5XYM - chains 2 and A of the 31 polymer chains in the assembly; structure by electron microscopy, 3.08 A resolution.

# Chain 2
Protein: 50S ribosomal protein L34
From: Mycobacterium smegmatis (strain ATCC 700084 / mc(2)155)
UniProtKB: A0R7K0 (RL34_MYCS2); residues 1-47 here = UniProt positions 1-47
Amino-acid sequence (47 residues; each row starts with the number of its first residue):
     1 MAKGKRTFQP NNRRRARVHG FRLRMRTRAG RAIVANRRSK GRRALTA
Not modelled in the structure: 1

# Chain A
Molecule: 23S RNA
From: Mycobacterium smegmatis (strain ATCC 700084 / mc(2)155)
Sequence (3164 nucleotides; numbered 1 to 3164; the number before each row is that of its first residue):
     1 UUGUAAGUGU UUAAGGGCGC AUGGUGGAUG CCUUGGCACU GGGAGCCGAU GAAGGACGUA
    61 GGAGGCUGCG AUAAGCCUCG GGGAGCUGUC AACCGAGCGU UGAUCCGAGG AUGUCCGAAU
   121 GGGGAAACCC GGCACGAGUG AUGUCGUGUC ACCAGGCGCU GAAUAUAUAG GCGUCUGGGG
   181 GGAACGCGGG GAAGUGAAAC AUCUCAGUAC CCGUAGGAAG AGAAAACAAA AUGUGAUUCC
   241 GUGAGUAGUG GCGAGCGAAA GCGGAGGAUG GCUAAACCGU AUGCAUGUGA UACCGGGUAG
   301 GGGUUGUGUG UGCGGGGUUG UGGGACCUAU CUUUCCGGCU CUACCUGGCU GGAGGGCAGU
   361 GAGAAAAUGU UGUGGUUAGC GGAAAUGGCU UGGGAUGGCC UGCCGUAGAC GGUGAGAGCC
   421 CGGUACGUGA AAACCCGACG UCUGUCUUGA UGGUGUUCCC GAGUAGCAGC GGGCCCGUGG
   481 AAUCUGCUGU GAAUCUGCCG GGACCACCCG GUAAGCCUGA AUACUUCCCA GUGACCGAUA
   541 GCGGAUUAGU ACCGUGAGGG AAUGGUGAAA AGUACCCCGG GAGGGGAGUG AAAGAGUACC
   601 UGAAACCGUG CGCUUACAAU CCGUCAGAGC CCUCGACGUG UCGUGGGGUG AUGGCGUGCC
   661 UUUUGAAGAA UGAGCCUGCG AGUCAGGGAC AUGUCGCGAG GUUAACCCGG GUGGGGUAGC
   721 CGCAGCGAAA GCGAGUCUGA AUAGGGCGUA UCCACACAAG AGUGUGUGGU GUAGUGGUGU
   781 GUUCUGGACC CGAAGCGGAG UGAUCUACCC AUGGCCAGGG UGAAGCGCGG GUAAGACCGC
   841 GUGGAGGCCC GAACCCACUU AGGUUGAAGA CUGAGGGGAU GAGCUGUGGG UAGGGGUGAA
   901 AGGCCAAUCA AACUCCGUGA UAGCUGGUUC UCCCCGAAAU GCAUUUAGGU GCAGCGUCGC
   961 AUGUUUCUUG CCGGAGGUAG AGCUACUGGA UGGCCGAUGG GCCCCACAGG GUUACUGACG
  1021 UCAGCCAAAC UCCGAAUGCC GGUAAGUCCA AGAGUGCGGC AGUGGGACGG CGGGGGAUAA
  1081 GCUCCGUGCG UCGAGAGGGA AACAGCCCAG AUCGCCGGCU AAGGCCCCUA AGCGUGUGCU
  1141 AAGUGGAAAA GGAUGUGCAG UCGCGAAGAC AACCAGGAGG UUGGCUUAGA AGCAGCCACC
  1201 CUUGAAAGAG UGCGUAAUAG CUCACUGGUC AAGUGAUUGU GCGCCGAUAA UGUAGCGGGG
  1261 CUCAAGCACA CCGCCGAAGC CGCGGCAGCC AACGUGUUGG CUGGGUAGGG GAGCGUCCUG
  1321 CAUCCGGUGA AGCCGCCGAG UGAUCGAGUG GUGGAGGGUG UGGGAGUGAG AAUGCAGGCA
  1381 UGAGUAGCGA UUAGGCAAGU GAGAACCUUG CCCGCCGAAA GACCAAGGGU UCCUGGGCCA
  1441 GGCCAGUCCG CCCAGGGUGA GUCGGGACCU AAGGCGAGGC CGACAGGCGU AGUCGAUGGA
  1501 CAACGGGUUG AUAUUCCCGU ACCCGUGUAU GUGCGUCCAU GAUGAAUCAG CGGUACUAAC
  1561 CAUCCAAAAC CACCGUGACC GCACCUUUCG GGGUGUGGCG UUGGUGGGGC UGCAUGGGAC
  1621 CUUCGUUGGU AGUAGUCAAG CGAUGGGGUG ACGCAGGAAG GUAGCCGUAC CGGUCAGUGG
  1681 UAAUACCGGG GUAAGCCUGU AGGGAGUCAG AUAGGUAAAU CCGUCUGGCA UAUAUCCUGA
  1741 GAGGUGAUGC AUAGCCGAGU GAGGCGAAUU CGGUGAUCCU AUGCUGCCGA GAAAAGCCUC
  1801 UAGCGAGGAC AUACACGGCC CGUACCCCAA ACCAACACAG GUGGUCAGGU AGAGAAUACU
  1861 AAGGCGUACG AGUGAACUAU GGUUAAGGAA CUCGGCAAAA UGCCCCCGUA ACUUCGGGAG
  1921 AAGGGGGACC CACAUGGCGU GUAAGCCUUU ACGGCCCAAG CGUGAGUGGG UGGCACAAAC
  1981 CAGUGAGAAG CGACUGUUUA CUAAAAACAC AGGUCCGUGC GAAGUCGCAA GACGAUGUAU
  2041 ACGGACUGAC GCCUGCCCGG UGCUGGAAGG UUAAGAGGAC CCGUUAACUC CCUUUGGGGG
  2101 UGAAGCGGAG AAUUUAAGCC CCAGUAAACG GCGGUGGUAA CUAUAACCAU CCUAAGGUAG
  2161 CGAAAUUCCU UGUCGGGUAA GUUCCGACCU GCACGAAUGG CGUAACGACU UCUCAACUGU
  2221 CUCAACCAUA GACUCGGCGA AAUUGCACUA CGAGUAAAGA UGCUCGUUAC GCGCGGCAGG
  2281 ACGAAAAGAC CCCGGGACCU UCACUACAAC UUGGUAUUGG UGCUCGAUAC GGUUUGUGUA
  2341 GGAUAGGUGG GAGACUGUGA AGCUCACACG CCAGUGUGGG UGGAGUCGUU GUUGAAAUAC
  2401 CACUCUGAUC GUAUUGGGCC UCUAACCUCG GACCGUAUAU CCGGUUCAGG GACAGUGCCU
  2461 GGUGGGUAGU UUAACUGGGG CGGUUGCCUC CUAAAAUGUA ACGGAGGCGC CCAAAGGUUC
  2521 CCUCAACCUG GACGGCAAUC AGGUGUUGAG UGUAAGUGCA CAAGGGAGCU UGACUGCGAG
  2581 ACGGACAUGU CGAGCAGGGA CGAAAGUCGG GACUAGUGAU CCGGCACCUC UGAGUGGAAG
  2641 GGGUGUCGCU CAACGGAUAA AAGGUACCCC GGGGAUAACA GGCUGAUCUU CCCCAAGAGU
  2701 CCAUAUCGAC GGGAUGGUUU GGCACCUCGA UGUCGGCUCG UCGCAUCCUG GGGCUGGAGC
  2761 AGGUCCCAAG GGUUGGGCUG UUCGCCCAUU AAAGCGGCAC GCGAGCUGGG UUUAGAACGU
  2821 CGUGAGACAG UUCGGUCUCU AUCCGCCGCG CGCGUCAGAA GCUUGAGGAA ACCUGUCCCU
  2881 AGUACGAGAG GACCGGGACG GACGAACCUC UGGUAUACCA GUUGUCCCAC CAGGGGCACG
  2941 GCUGGAUAGC CACGUUCGGA CAGGAUAACC GCUGAAAGCA UCUAAGCGGG AAACCUCUUC
  3001 CAAGACCAGG CUUCUCACCC UCUAGGAGGG AUAAGGCCCC CCGCAGACCA CGGGAUUGAU
  3061 AGACCAGACC UGGAAGCCUA GUAAUAGGUG CAGGGAACUG GCACUAACCG GCCGAAAACU
  3121 UACAACACCC CAUAAUCGUU GUAAGAAGAA AACAUUGACG CACC
Not modelled in the structure: 1-5, 161, 280-311, 326-372, 440-457, 638-643, 996-1017, 1163-1232, 1293-1296, 1529-1638, 1678, 1709, 1730-1733, 1758-1764, 1806-1812, 1944-1958, 2090-2099, 2328-2415, 2438, 3109, 3116-3164
Metal / ion sites: Mg2+ site 1 near G16 (its only coordinating residue here); Mg2+ site 2: C31, G1357; Mg2+ site 3 near U72 (its only coordinating residue here); Mg2+ site 4 near U120 (its only coordinating residue here); Mg2+ site 5: A199, C200; Mg2+ site 6 near A383 (its only coordinating residue here); Mg2+ site 7: U483, G500; Mg2+ site 8: G502, G2634; Mg2+ site 9 near G541 (its only coordinating residue here); Mg2+ site 10: G541, G544; Mg2+ site 11: C600, U601; Mg2+ site 12: C621, C2263; 96 more Mg2+ sites not listed

# How chain 2 and chain A interact
Residue-residue contacts (92; chain 2 residue first):
  Ala2(2) with A857(A), base contact; G1840(A), phosphate contact; G1841(A), phosphate contact
  Lys3(2) with U806(A), salt bridge to the phosphate; C871(A), phosphate contact; G1841(A), sugar contact
  Gly4(2) with G1840(A), sugar contact; G1841(A), sugar contact
  Lys5(2) with C805(A), phosphate contact; U806(A), salt bridge to the phosphate; G886(A), salt bridge to the phosphate; G1841(A), sugar contact
  Arg6(2) with C805(A), sugar contact; A870(A), salt bridge to the phosphate; C1833(A), sugar contact; A1834(A), hydrogen bond to the sugar
  Thr7(2) with U555(A), phosphate contact; U804(A), hydrogen bond to the sugar; C805(A), sugar contact; A906(A), base contact; A907(A), phosphate contact
  Phe8(2) with U555(A), sugar contact; U804(A), sugar contact; C1833(A), hydrogen bond to the sugar; A1834(A), phosphate contact
  Gln9(2) with U804(A), hydrogen bond to the sugar; C805(A), phosphate contact
  Pro10(2) with A1426(A), sugar contact; G1427(A), sugar contact; C1833(A), sugar contact
  Asn11(2) with U804(A), base contact; G888(A), hydrogen bond to the phosphate; A1426(A), phosphate contact; G1427(A), phosphate contact
  Asn12(2) with A125(A), base contact; G1427(A), hydrogen bond to the phosphate; G1428(A), hydrogen bond to the phosphate
  Arg13(2) with A125(A), hydrogen bond to the base; A1496(A), salt bridge to the phosphate
  Arg14(2) with U804(A), hydrogen bond to the sugar; G888(A), salt bridge to the phosphate
  Arg15(2) with U555(A), hydrogen bond to the phosphate; G556(A), salt bridge to the phosphate; U804(A), base contact
  Ala16(2) with A125(A), sugar contact; A126(A), phosphate contact
  Arg17(2) with A125(A), sugar contact; G888(A), phosphate contact; G889(A), salt bridge to the phosphate
  Val18(2) with G802(A), phosphate contact; A803(A), phosphate contact
  His19(2) with U555(A), hydrogen bond to the sugar; G556(A), sugar contact; G802(A), salt bridge to the phosphate
  Gly20(2) with A126(A), phosphate contact
  Phe21(2) with G117(A), sugar contact; A126(A), stacking on the base
  Arg22(2) with G124(A), base contact; A125(A), salt bridge to the phosphate; A126(A), hydrogen bond to the phosphate
  Arg24(2) with G556(A), hydrogen bond to the phosphate; U801(A), phosphate contact; G802(A), salt bridge to the phosphate
  Met25(2) with A118(A), phosphate contact
  Arg26(2) with C1475(A), sugar contact
  Arg28(2) with C212(A), salt bridge to the phosphate; G213(A), salt bridge to the phosphate; A1485(A), phosphate contact; G1486(A), phosphate contact
  Ala29(2) with G800(A), phosphate contact; U801(A), phosphate contact
  Gly30(2) with U801(A), phosphate contact
  Ile33(2) with A557(A), sugar contact; G558(A), phosphate contact; U801(A), sugar contact
  Ala35(2) with G182(A), phosphate contact
  Asn36(2) with G558(A), hydrogen bond to the phosphate
  Arg37(2) with A557(A), salt bridge to the phosphate; G558(A), salt bridge to the phosphate
  Arg38(2) with A53(A), base contact; G54(A), sugar contact
  Lys40(2) with G549(A), base contact; G559(A), salt bridge to the phosphate; G560(A), hydrogen bond to the base
  Gly41(2) with G549(A), sugar contact
  Arg42(2) with G549(A), sugar contact; U550(A), salt bridge to the phosphate; G558(A), hydrogen bond to the base; G559(A), hydrogen bond to the base; G560(A), hydrogen bond to the base
  Arg43(2) with U550(A), hydrogen bond to the phosphate
  Leu45(2) with A557(A), phosphate contact
Also at the interface, not in a pair above, chain 2 (40 interface residues in all): Arg31, Thr46, Ala47
Also at the interface, not in a pair above, chain A (52 interface residues in all): A551, C552, C856, A868, U872, G1495, C1832, A2000

# Overview
Chain 2 and chain A form an interface of 40 and 52 residues respectively; the contacts include 19 hydrogen
bonds, 17 salt bridges and 1 aromatic stacking contact. Polar contacts include Arg13(2)-A125(A),
Lys40(2)-G560(A) and Arg42(2)-G558(A). C31(A) and G1357(A) form the Mg2+ site 2.
Chain 2 is 50S ribosomal protein L34 and chain A is 23S RNA, both from Mycobacterium smegmatis (strain ATCC
700084 / mc(2)155); the structure, Large subunit of Mycobacterium smegmatis, was determined by electron
microscopy (same publication as 5XYU).
